Entry 4D43 (X-ray diffraction, 2.15 A resolution); this record covers chains E and H of the 4 polymer chains in the assembly.

Chain E (and H):
Name: Enoyl-[acyl-carrier-protein] reductase [NADPH]
Source organism: Staphylococcus aureus SUBSP. aureus N315
Notes: EC 1.3.1.10; chain H of this document is another copy of the same molecule, construct and numbering; everything in this record applies to it too
Reference sequence: Q7A6D8 (Q7A6D8_STAAN); residues 1-256 here = UniProt positions 1-256
Amino-acid sequence (282 residues; numbered -25 to 256; the number before each row is that of its first residue; numbers below 1 keep their minus sign (Met-25 is residue -25)):
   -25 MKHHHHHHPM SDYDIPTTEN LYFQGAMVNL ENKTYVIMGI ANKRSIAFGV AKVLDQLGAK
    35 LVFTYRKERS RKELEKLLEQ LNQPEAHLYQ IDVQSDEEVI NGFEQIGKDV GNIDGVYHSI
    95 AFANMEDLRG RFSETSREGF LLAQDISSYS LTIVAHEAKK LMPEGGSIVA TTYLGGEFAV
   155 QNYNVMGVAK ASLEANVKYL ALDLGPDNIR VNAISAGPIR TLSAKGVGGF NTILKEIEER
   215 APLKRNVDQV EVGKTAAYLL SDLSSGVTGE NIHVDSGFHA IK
Unresolved in the structure: -25 to 2
Sequence notes: expression tag (-25 to 0); engineered mutation Val2 (Leu in Q7A6D8)
Small-molecule neighbours:
  - NADP (9W7; 2-(2-chloro-4-nitrophenoxy)-5-ethyl-4-fluorophenol): Ala95, Phe96, Ala97, Leu102, Tyr147, Tyr157, Met160, Lys164, Pro192, Ile193, Ser197, Ala198, Val201, Phe204, Ile207
  - glutamic acid (GLU): Arg103, Gly202, Gly203, Phe204, Asn205, Thr206
  - NADP (NAP; NADP nicotinamide-adenine-dinucleotide phosphate): Gly13, Ile14, Ala15, Ser19, Ile20, Tyr39, Arg40, Lys41, Ser44, Ile65, Asp66, Val67, Gln68, Ser93, Ile94, Ala95, Phe96, Ile120, Thr145, Thr146, Tyr147, Tyr157, Lys164, Ala190, Gly191, Pro192, Ile193, Thr195, Leu196, Ser197, Ala198, Phe204
Reported in the primary citation:
  - binding site for NADP: Ala97, Tyr157, Ala198, Phe204
  - catalytic residues: Tyr147 (proposed by the authors, not directly observed)
  - mutagenesis - Y147F (4-fold), S189A, D249A (>10,000-fold): decreased catalytic activity
  - mutagenesis - Y147F: unchanged binding to TS analogue

How chain E and chain H interact:
Contacting residue pairs (71; chain E residue first):
  Ala175(E) with Pro216(H)
  Leu176(E) with Pro216(H), hydrophobic
  Gly179(E) with Pro216(H); Leu217(H)
  Pro180(E) with Pro216(H)
  Pro216(E) with Ala175(H); Leu176(H), hydrophobic; Gly179(H); Pro180(H); Thr242(H)
  Leu217(E) with Gly179(H); Arg184(H); Ser239(H); Gly240(H); Thr242(H)
  Lys218(E) with Pro180(H)
  Arg219(E) with Ser239(H), hydrogen bond (side chain-backbone); Gly240(H)
  Val221(E) with Gly240(H)
  Glu225(E) with Ser239(H), hydrogen bond; Gly240(H), hydrogen bond (side chain-backbone)
  Lys228(E) with Asp236(H), salt bridge; Leu237(H); Ser239(H), hydrogen bond
  Thr229(E) with Tyr232(H), hydrogen bond; Leu237(H)
  Tyr232(E) with Thr229(H), hydrogen bond; Tyr232(H), hydrophobic; Ile246(H)
  Asp236(E) with Lys228(H), salt bridge
  Leu237(E) with Lys228(H); Thr229(H); Leu237(H), hydrophobic
  Ser239(E) with Leu217(H); Arg219(H), hydrogen bond (backbone-side chain); Glu225(H), hydrogen bond; Lys228(H), hydrogen bond
  Gly240(E) with Glu225(H), hydrogen bond (backbone-side chain); Val248(H); Asp249(H), hydrogen bond (backbone-backbone); Ser250(H), hydrogen bond (backbone-backbone)
  Val241(E) with Thr229(H); His247(H); Val248(H), hydrophobic
  Thr242(E) with Pro216(H); Leu217(H); Ser250(H); Gly251(H); His253(H)
  Gly243(E) with His253(H), hydrogen bond (backbone-side chain); Ala254(H)
  Glu244(E) with Asn245(H); Ile246(H); His247(H), salt bridge; His253(H), salt bridge
  Asn245(E) with Glu244(H)
  Ile246(E) with Tyr232(H); Glu244(H)
  His247(E) with Gly240(H); Val241(H); Glu244(H), salt bridge
  Val248(E) with Gly240(H); Val241(H), hydrophobic
  Asp249(E) with Gly240(H), hydrogen bond (backbone-backbone)
  Ser250(E) with Gly240(H), hydrogen bond (backbone-backbone); Thr242(H)
  Gly251(E) with Thr242(H)
  His253(E) with Thr242(H); Gly243(H), hydrogen bond (side chain-backbone); Glu244(H), salt bridge
  Ala254(E) with Gly243(H)
Interface residues without a listed pair, chain E (34 interface residues in all): Lys172, Arg184, Arg214, Ile255
Interface residues without a listed pair, chain H (35 interface residues in all): Lys172, Arg214, Lys218, Val221, Ser238, Ile255

Overview:
Chain E and chain H form an interface of 34 and 35 residues respectively, with 16 hydrogen bonds and 6 salt
bridges. Polar contacts include Lys228(E)-Asp236(H), Glu244(E)-His247(H) and Glu244(E)-His253(H). Ligands of
chain E: glutamic acid and NADP. The paper reports the catalytic residue Tyr147(E); Y147F, S189A and D249A of
chain E reduce catalytic activity.
Both chains are Enoyl-[acyl-carrier-protein] reductase [NADPH] (Staphylococcus aureus SUBSP. aureus N315).
Entry 4D43 (Crystal structure of S. aureus FabI in complex with NADP and 2-(2-
chloro-4-nitrophenoxy)-5-ethyl-4-fluorophenol) was determined by X-ray diffraction (same publication as 4D41,
4D42, 4D44, 4D45 and 4D46).
